8YD2 - chains A and M of the 14 polymer chains in the assembly; structure by electron microscopy, 2.39 A resolution.

Chain A (and M):
Molecule: ATP-dependent Clp protease proteolytic subunit 1
From: Mycobacterium tuberculosis H37Rv
Notes: EC 3.4.21.92; chain M of this document is another copy of the same molecule, construct and numbering; everything in this record applies to it too
UniProt: P9WPC5 (CLPP1_MYCTU); residue numbers follow UniProt; this construct covers 15-192
Chain sequence (178 residues; numbered 15 to 192; the number before each row is that of its first residue):
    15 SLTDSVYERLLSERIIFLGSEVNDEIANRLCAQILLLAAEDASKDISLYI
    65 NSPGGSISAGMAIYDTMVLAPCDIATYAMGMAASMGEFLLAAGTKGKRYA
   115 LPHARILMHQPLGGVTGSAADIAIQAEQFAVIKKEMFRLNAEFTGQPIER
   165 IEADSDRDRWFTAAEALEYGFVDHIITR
Residues lining bound ligands: bortezomib (BO2; N-[(1R)-1-(dihydroxyboryl)-3-methylbutyl]-N-(pyrazin-2-ylcarbonyl)-L-phenylalaninamide): E35, P67, G68, G69, S70, I71, S98, M99, H123, Q124, P125, L126, G127, F143, I146, M150
Curated features (UniProtKB/Swiss-Prot):
  - active site: S98 (Nucleophile), H123

Interface between chain A and chain M:
Residue-residue contacts - 60 pairs, chain A then chain M:
  S15(A) with D18(M)
  L16(A) with D18(M); Y21(M), hydrophobic; E22(M); L25(M), hydrophobic; Q47(M)
  T17(A) with R43(M)
  V20(A) with L25(M), hydrophobic; A46(M); Q47(M); L50(M), hydrophobic
  Y21(A) with E39(M); N42(M), hydrogen bond (side chain-backbone); R43(M), hydrogen bond (side chain-backbone); A46(M), hydrophobic
  R23(A) with L50(M); E54(M), salt bridge
  L24(A) with A46(M); L49(M), hydrophobic
  F31(A) with N42(M); A46(M), hydrophobic; L49(M), hydrophobic
  G33(A) with D38(M); N42(M)
  Y63(A) with L49(M)
  N65(A) with D38(M); N42(M), hydrogen bond; A73(M); A76(M)
  M93(A) with N42(M); C45(M), hydrophobic; A76(M); T80(M), hydrogen bond
  G94(A) with S72(M); A76(M)
  M95(A) with S72(M)
  L115(A) with D79(M); L83(M), hydrophobic
  P116(A) with D79(M); L83(M)
  H117(A) with M75(M); Y78(M); D79(M), hydrogen bond (backbone-side chain); E149(M), salt bridge; R152(M); L153(M)
  A118(A) with D79(M), hydrogen bond (backbone-side chain)
  R119(A) with Q142(M); V145(M); I146(M); E149(M)
  R171(A) with S132(M), hydrogen bond; A134(M); D135(M), salt bridge; I138(M)
  D172(A) with I138(M)
  W174(A) with I138(M); Q142(M)
  I190(A) with L83(M)
  R192(A) with L83(M)
Interface residues without a listed pair, chain A (28 interface residues in all): I29, P67, T176, T191
Interface residues without a listed pair, chain M (33 interface residues in all): A41

In short:
The interface between chain A and chain M involves 28 residues on one side and 33 on the other, with 7
hydrogen bonds and 3 salt bridges. Polar pairs include R23(A)-E54(M), H117(A)-E149(M) and R171(A)-D135(M).
Chain A binds bortezomib.
Both chains are ATP-dependent Clp protease proteolytic subunit 1 (Mycobacterium tuberculosis H37Rv). Entry
8YD2 (CryoEM structure of M. tuberculosis ClpP1P2 bound to bortezomib) was determined by electron microscopy.
